Entry 1HAI (X-ray diffraction, 2.40 A resolution); this record covers chains L and H.

Chain L:
Protein: Alpha-thrombin (small subunit)
Source organism: Homo sapiens
Notes: EC 3.4.21.5
UniProtKB: P00734 (THRB_HUMAN); aligned to UniProt positions 328-341 over residues 1-14 (the alignment contains insertions or deletions, so no single offset holds)
Chain sequence (36 residues; numbered 1 to 15 plus 21 insertion-coded residues; the number before each row is that of its first residue; a row labelled like 14A-14M holds insertion residues (14A, then the next letters in order)):
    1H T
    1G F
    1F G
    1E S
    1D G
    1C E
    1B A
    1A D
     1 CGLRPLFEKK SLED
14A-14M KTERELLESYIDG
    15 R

Chain H:
Protein: Alpha-thrombin (large subunit)
Source organism: Homo sapiens
Notes: EC 3.4.21.5
UniProtKB: P00734 (THRB_HUMAN); the construct lacks a stretch of the UniProt sequence and is renumbered around it, so the offset changes along the chain: 16-36 = UniProt 364-384; 37-60 = UniProt 386-409; 61-77 = UniProt 419-435; 78-97 = UniProt 437-456; 7 more segments
Chain sequence (259 residues; numbered 16 to 247 plus 29 insertion-coded residues; 2 numbers in that range are skipped by the numbering (no residue carries them; nothing is unmodelled there); the number before each row is that of its first residue; a row labelled like 60A-60I holds insertion residues (60A, then the next letters in order)):
    16 IVEGSDAEIG MSPWQVMLFR K
   36A S
    37 PQELLCGASL ISDRWVLTAA HCLL
60A-60I YPPWDKNFT
    61 ENDLLVRIGK HSRTRYE
   77A R
    78 NIEKISMLEK IYIHPRYNWR
   97A E
    98 NLDRDIALMK LKKPVAFSDY IHPVCLPDRE TA
129A-129C ASL
   130 LQAGYKGRVT GWGNLKETW
148A-148F TANVGK
   150 GQPSVLQVVN LPIVERPVCK DSTRIRITDN MFCAG
  184A Y
   185 KP
186A-186D DEGK
   187 RGDACEGDSG GPFVMKSP
204A-204B FN
   205 NRWYQMGIVS WGE
   219 GCD
  221A R
   222 DGKYGFYTHV FRLKKWIQKV IDQFGE
Disordered / not traced: 148A-148F
UniProt features mapped onto this chain:
  - region: Ala183 to Val200 (High affinity receptor-binding region which is also known as the TP508 peptide)
  - active site (Charge relay system): His57, Asp102, Ser195
  - glycosylation: Asn60G (N-linked (GlcNAc...) (complex) asparagine)
Disulfides: Cys42-Cys58, Cys168-Cys182, Cys191-Cys220
Glycans and other covalent adducts: N-acetylglucosamine (NAG) linked to Asn60G
Small-molecule neighbours: 0G6 (D-phenylalanyl-N-[(2S,3S)-6-{[amino(iminio)methyl]amino}-1-chloro-2-hydroxyhexan-3-yl]-L-prolinamide): Cys42, His57, Tyr60A, Trp60D, Glu97A, Asn98, Leu99, Ile174, Asp189, Ala190, Cys191, Glu192, Gly193, Asp194, Ser195, Val213, Ser214, Trp215, Gly216, Glu217, Gly219, Cys220, Gly226
What the authors report for this chain:
  - conformationally variable residues (loop rearrangement, side-chain flip): Asp189, Arg221A to Gly223
  - binding site for 0G6: Asp189
  - specificity-determining residues: Glu192 (proposed by the authors, not directly observed)

Chain L / chain H interface:
Residue-residue contacts - 79 pairs, chain L then chain H:
  Cys1(L) - Pro120(H)
  Cys1(L) - Val121(H)
  Cys1(L) - Cys122(H)  disulfide
  Cys1(L) - Arg206(H)  hydrogen bond (backbone-side chain)
  Asp1A(L) - His119(H)  salt bridge
  Asp1A(L) - Arg206(H)
  Ala1B(L) - Arg206(H)  hydrogen bond (backbone-side chain)
  Glu1C(L) - Ile47(H)
  Glu1C(L) - Ser48(H)
  Glu1C(L) - Asp49(H)
  Glu1C(L) - Phe114(H)
  Glu1C(L) - Pro120(H)
  Gly1D(L) - Cys122(H)
  Gly1D(L) - Leu123(H)
  Ser1E(L) - Cys122(H)
  Ser1E(L) - Leu123(H)  hydrogen bond (backbone-backbone)
  Ser1E(L) - Asp125(H)  hydrogen bond
  Ser1E(L) - Tyr208(H)
  Ser1E(L) - Lys235(H)
  Gly1F(L) - Leu123(H)
  Gly1F(L) - Lys235(H)
  Phe1G(L) - Ile47(H)
  Phe1G(L) - Leu123(H)  hydrogen bond (backbone-backbone)
  Phe1G(L) - Gln239(H)
  Thr1H(L) - Ile47(H)  hydrogen bond (backbone-backbone)
  Thr1H(L) - Ser48(H)
  Thr1H(L) - Ile242(H)
  Thr1H(L) - Glu247(H)
  Gly2(L) - Pro120(H)  hydrogen bond (backbone-backbone)
  Gly2(L) - Cys122(H)  hydrogen bond (backbone-side chain)
  Gly2(L) - Arg206(H)
  Gly2(L) - Trp207(H)  hydrogen bond (backbone-backbone)
  Leu3(L) - His119(H)  hydrogen bond (backbone-side chain)
  Leu3(L) - Asn205(H)
  Leu3(L) - Arg206(H)
  Arg4(L) - Met26(H)  hydrogen bond (side chain-backbone)
  Arg4(L) - Pro28(H)
  Arg4(L) - Trp29(H)
  Arg4(L) - Arg137(H)
  Arg4(L) - Trp207(H)
  Pro5(L) - Ser115(H)
  Pro5(L) - Asp116(H)
  Pro5(L) - His119(H)
  Leu6(L) - Asp116(H)
  Phe7(L) - Glu23(H)
  Phe7(L) - Ile24(H)
  Phe7(L) - Gly25(H)
  Phe7(L) - Met26(H)
  Glu8(L) - Lys202(H)  salt bridge
  Glu8(L) - Asn205(H)
  Glu8(L) - Trp207(H)  hydrogen bond
  Lys9(L) - His119(H)
  Asp14(L) - Glu23(H)
  Asp14(L) - Met26(H)
  Asp14(L) - Arg137(H)  salt bridge
  Lys14A(L) - Glu23(H)  salt bridge
  Thr14B(L) - Arg137(H)  hydrogen bond
  Thr14B(L) - Asn159(H)  hydrogen bond
  Glu14C(L) - Arg137(H)
  Glu14C(L) - Lys202(H)  salt bridge
  Glu14E(L) - Lys135(H)  salt bridge
  Glu14E(L) - Asn159(H)  hydrogen bond
  Glu14E(L) - Tyr184A(H)  hydrogen bond
  Leu14F(L) - Lys135(H)
  Leu14F(L) - Gly136(H)
  Leu14F(L) - Asn159(H)
  Leu14F(L) - Trp207(H)  hydrophobic
  Leu14G(L) - Lys202(H)
  Ser14I(L) - Gly133(H)
  Ser14I(L) - Tyr134(H)
  Ser14I(L) - Lys135(H)  hydrogen bond (side chain-backbone)
  Tyr14J(L) - Tyr134(H)  hydrophobic
  Tyr14J(L) - Lys135(H)  hydrogen bond (side chain-backbone)
  Tyr14J(L) - Met201(H)
  Tyr14J(L) - Lys202(H)  hydrogen bond (side chain-backbone)
  Tyr14J(L) - Pro204(H)  hydrophobic
  Ile14K(L) - Tyr134(H)
  Arg15(L) - Pro204(H)  hydrogen bond (side chain-backbone)
  Arg15(L) - Phe204A(H)  hydrogen bond (side chain-backbone)
Other interface residues (no listed pair), chain L (29 interface residues in all): Gly14M
Other interface residues (no listed pair), chain H (41 interface residues in all): Trp51, Tyr117, Pro124, Leu129C
Disulfides between the chains: Cys1(L)-Cys122(H)

Summary:
Chain L and chain H form an interface of 29 and 41 residues respectively; the contacts include 1 disulfide
bond, 21 hydrogen bonds and 6 salt bridges. Polar contacts include Asp1A(L)-His119(H), Glu8(L)-Lys202(H) and
Lys14A(L)-Glu23(H). Ligands of chain H: compound 0G6. From the paper: a binding site for 0G6 at Asp189(H); the
specificity determinant Glu192(H).
Here chain L is Alpha-thrombin (small subunit) and chain H is Alpha-thrombin (large subunit), both from Homo
sapiens. Entry 1HAI (The isomorphous structures of prethrombin2, hirugen-and ppack-thrombin: changes
accompanying activation and exosite binding to thrombin) was determined by X-ray diffraction, deposited
together with 1HAG and 1HAH.
